1UYT - chain A; structure by X-ray diffraction, 2.50 A resolution.

[Chain A]
Name: Acetyl-CoA carboxylase
From: Saccharomyces cerevisiae
Notes: EC 6.4.1.2; fragment: carboxyltransferase, residues 1482-2218
Reference sequence: Q00955 (COAC_YEAST); residue numbers follow UniProt; this construct covers 1482-2218
Chain sequence (737 residues; row label = number of the first residue in the row):
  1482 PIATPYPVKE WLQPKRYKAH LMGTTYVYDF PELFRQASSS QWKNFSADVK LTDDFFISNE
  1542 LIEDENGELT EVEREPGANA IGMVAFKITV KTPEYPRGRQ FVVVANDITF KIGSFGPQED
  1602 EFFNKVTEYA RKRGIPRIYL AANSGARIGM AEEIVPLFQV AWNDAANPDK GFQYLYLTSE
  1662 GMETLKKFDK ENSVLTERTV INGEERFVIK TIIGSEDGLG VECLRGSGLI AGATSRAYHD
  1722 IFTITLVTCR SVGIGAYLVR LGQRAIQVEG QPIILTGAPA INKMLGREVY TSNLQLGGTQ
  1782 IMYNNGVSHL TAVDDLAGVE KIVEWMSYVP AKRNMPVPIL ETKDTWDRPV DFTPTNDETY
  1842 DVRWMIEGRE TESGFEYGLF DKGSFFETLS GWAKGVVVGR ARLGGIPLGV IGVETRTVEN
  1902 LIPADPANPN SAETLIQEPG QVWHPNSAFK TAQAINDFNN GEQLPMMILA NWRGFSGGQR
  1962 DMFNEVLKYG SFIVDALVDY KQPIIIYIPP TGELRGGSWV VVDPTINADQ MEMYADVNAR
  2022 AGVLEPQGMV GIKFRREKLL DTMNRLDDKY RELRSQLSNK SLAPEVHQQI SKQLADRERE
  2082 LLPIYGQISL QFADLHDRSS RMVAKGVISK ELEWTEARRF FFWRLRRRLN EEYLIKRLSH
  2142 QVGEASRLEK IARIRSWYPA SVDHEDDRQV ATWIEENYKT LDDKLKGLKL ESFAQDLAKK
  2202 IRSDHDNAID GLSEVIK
Unresolved in the structure: 2048-2080, 2197-2218
UniProt features mapped onto this chain:
  - binding site (acetyl-CoA): Ala-1627 to Ile-1629, Gly-1998
  - binding site (CoA): Arg-1731, Lys-2034, Arg-2036
  - mutagenesis: Leu-1705 (L1705I: Raises KM for malonyl-CoA by a factor of 20), Arg-1731 (R1731S: Raises KM for malonyl-CoA by a factor of 15), Tyr-1738 (Y1738F: Does not affect catalytic activity), Arg-1954 (R1954S: Raises KM for malonyl-CoA by a factor of 70), Glu-1994 (E1994Q: Does not affect catalytic activity), Glu-2026 (E2026Q: Does not affect catalytic activity), Arg-2036 (R2036E: Affects only slightly binding of Co-A)
From the paper describing this entry:
  - mutagenesis - L1705I/V1967I (100-fold): decreased catalytic activity
  - specificity-determining residues: Leu-1705, Val-1967 (by similarity / conservation)

[Overview]
Curated annotation (UniProt) lists 4 acetyl-CoA-binding residues, 3 CoA-binding residues and 7 mutagenesis
sites. The paper reports that L1705I/V1967I reduce catalytic activity; specificity determinants Leu-1705 and
Val-1967.
Chain A is Acetyl-CoA carboxylase (Saccharomyces cerevisiae); the structure, Acetyl-CoA carboxylase
carboxyltransferase domain, was determined by X-ray diffraction (same publication as 1UYR, 1UYS and 1UYV).
